5HKZ - chains A and B; structure by X-ray diffraction, 1.80 A resolution.

# Chain A
Name: E3 ubiquitin-protein ligase CBL
From: Homo sapiens
Notes: EC 6.3.2.-; fragment: Tyrosine kinase binding domain (TKBD), residues 47-351
UniProt: P22681 (CBL_HUMAN); residues 47-351 here = UniProt positions 47-351
Amino-acid sequence (308 residues; numbered 44 to 351; the number before each row is that of its first residue):
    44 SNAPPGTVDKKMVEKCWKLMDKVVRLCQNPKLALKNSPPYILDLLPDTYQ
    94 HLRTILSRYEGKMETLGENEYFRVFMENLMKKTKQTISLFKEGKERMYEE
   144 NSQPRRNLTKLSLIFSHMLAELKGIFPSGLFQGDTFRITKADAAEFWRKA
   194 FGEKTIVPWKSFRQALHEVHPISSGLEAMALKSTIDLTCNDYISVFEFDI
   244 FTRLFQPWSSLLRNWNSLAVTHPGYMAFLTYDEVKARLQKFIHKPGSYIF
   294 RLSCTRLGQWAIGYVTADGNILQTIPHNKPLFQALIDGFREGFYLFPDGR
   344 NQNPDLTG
Unresolved in the structure: 44-47, 351
Sequence notes: expression tag (44-46)
Metal / ion sites: Na+: Asp229, Thr231, Asn233, Tyr235, Glu240
UniProt features mapped onto this chain:
  - binding site (Ca(2+)): Asp229, Thr231, Asn233, Tyr235, Glu240
  - binding site (4-O-phospho-L-tyrosine): Arg294
  - natural variant: Lys287 (K287R: Found in patients with acute myeloid leukemia; uncertain significance)
  - mutagenesis: Ser80 (S80D: Abolishes interaction with ZAP70), Pro82 (P82A: Abolishes interaction with ZAP70), Asp229 (D229Q: Abolishes interaction with ZAP70), Glu240 (E240S: Abolishes interaction with ZAP70), Arg294 (R294K: Abolishes interaction with ZAP70), Gly306 (G306E: Abolishes interaction with ZAP70 and EPHB1, but does not affect interaction with SLA. Reduces ubiquitination and therefore proteasomal degradation of SPRED2)

# Chain B
Name: Protein sprouty homolog 2
UniProt: O43597 (SPY2_HUMAN); residue numbers follow UniProt; this construct covers 36-60
Amino-acid sequence (26 residues; each row starts with the number of its first residue):
    35 XQQVHVLSLDQIRAIRNTNEYTEGPT
Unresolved in the structure: 60
Sequence notes: acetylation (35)
Modified / non-standard residues: ACE (acetyl group) at position 35; Tyr55 (O-phosphotyrosine; PTR)

# Interface between chain A and chain B
Contacting residue pairs - 47 pairs, chain A then chain B:
  Trp60(A) with Leu43(B)
  Met63(A) with Leu43(B), hydrophobic
  Asp64(A) with Ser42(B); Leu43(B), hydrogen bond (side chain-backbone)
  Val67(A) with Leu43(B)
  Arg68(A) with Val40(B); Ser42(B)
  Gln71(A) with Val40(B); Leu41(B), hydrogen bond (side chain-backbone); Ile46(B)
  Pro73(A) with Val38(B), hydrophobic
  Asn79(A) with Ile49(B); Asn51(B)
  Ser80(A) with Asn53(B)
  Pro81(A) with Asn51(B); Asn53(B), hydrogen bond (backbone-side chain)
  Leu85(A) with Ile46(B)
  Asp86(A) with Ala48(B); Ile49(B), hydrogen bond (side chain-backbone); Arg50(B), hydrogen bond (side chain-backbone)
  Leu88(A) with Leu43(B)
  Pro89(A) with Leu43(B); Ile46(B)
  Asp90(A) with Ala48(B)
  Tyr92(A) with Leu43(B), hydrophobic; Asp44(B)
  Gln93(A) with Asp44(B)
  Tyr274(A) with Asn53(B); Glu54(B), hydrogen bond (side chain-backbone); Tyr55(B)
  Arg294(A) with Tyr55(B)
  Ser296(A) with Tyr55(B)
  Cys297(A) with Tyr55(B)
  Thr298(A) with Tyr55(B)
  Arg299(A) with Tyr55(B)
  Ala304(A) with Tyr55(B)
  Tyr307(A) with Pro59(B)
  Leu315(A) with Thr56(B)
  Gln316(A) with Glu54(B); Tyr55(B); Thr56(B), hydrogen bond (backbone-backbone)
  Thr317(A) with Thr56(B), hydrogen bond (side chain-backbone); Glu57(B); Gly58(B), hydrogen bond (side chain-backbone)
  Ile318(A) with Tyr55(B)
  Phe336(A) with Pro59(B), hydrophobic
  Tyr337(A) with Pro59(B)
Interface residues without a listed pair, chain A (33 interface residues in all): Tyr83, Glu334
Interface residues without a listed pair, chain B (20 interface residues in all): His39, Thr52

# In short
Chain A and chain B form an interface of 33 and 20 residues respectively, with 9 hydrogen bonds. Polar pairs
include Asp64(A)-Leu43(B), Gln71(A)-Leu41(B) and Pro81(A)-Asn53(B). From UniProt: 5 Ca2+-binding residues,
residue binding 4-O-phospho-L-tyrosine Arg294(A) and 6 mutagenesis sites on chain A.
Chain A is E3 ubiquitin-protein ligase CBL (Homo sapiens) and chain B is Protein sprouty homolog 2; the
structure, Crystal Structure of c-Cbl TKBD in complex with SPRY2 peptide (36-60, pY55) Refined to 1.8 A ...,
was determined by X-ray diffraction.
